Entry 4XAV (X-ray diffraction, 2.05 A resolution); this record covers chain A.

== Chain A ==
Protein: Gliomedin
Organism: Mus musculus
Reference sequence: Q8BMF8 (GLDN_MOUSE); residues 279-549 here = UniProt positions 279-549
Chain sequence (271 residues; numbered 279 to 549; the number before each row is that of its first residue):
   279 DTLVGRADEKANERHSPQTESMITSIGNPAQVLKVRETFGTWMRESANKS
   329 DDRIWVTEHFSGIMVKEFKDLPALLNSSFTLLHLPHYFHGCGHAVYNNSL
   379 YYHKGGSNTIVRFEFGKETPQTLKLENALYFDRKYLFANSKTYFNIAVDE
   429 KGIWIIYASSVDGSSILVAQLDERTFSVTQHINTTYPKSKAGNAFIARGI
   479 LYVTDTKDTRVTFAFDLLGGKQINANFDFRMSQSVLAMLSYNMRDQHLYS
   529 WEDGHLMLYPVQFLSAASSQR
Disordered / not traced: 279-298, 543-549
Bound ions: Na+: Asn423, Asn471, Ala472, Leu517
Reported in the primary citation:
  - contacts within the chain: Leu311-Leu353 (hydrophobic contact), Asn417-Asp486 (hydrogen bond), Arg476-Phe541 (cation-pi contact), Asn417-Thr484 (hydrogen bond)
  - Na+ coordination: Asn423, Asn471, Ala472, Leu517
  - binding site for phosphate ion: Lys466

== In short ==
Asn423, Asn471, Ala472 and Leu517 form the Na+ site. From the paper: a binding site for phosphate ion at
Lys466; Na+ coordination by Asn423, Asn471 and Ala472 among others.
Chain A is Gliomedin (Mus musculus); the structure, Crystal structure of olfactomedin domain from gliomedin,
was determined by X-ray diffraction together with 4XAT from the same study.
